9BNK - chains E and F of the 8 polymer chains in the assembly; structure by electron microscopy, 3.10 A resolution.

== Chain E ==
Protein: Human immunodeficiency virus 1 envelope glycoprotein Gp120
From: Human immunodeficiency virus 1
Reference sequence: Q2N0S6 (Q2N0S6_9HIV1); the construct lacks a stretch of the UniProt sequence and is renumbered around it, so the offset changes along the chain: 32-141 = UniProt 31-140; 150-185 = UniProt 141-176; 188-309 = UniProt 187-308; 312-321 = UniProt 309-318; 2 more segments
Amino-acid sequence (473 residues; row label = number of the first residue in the row; note: 13 numbers in that range are skipped by the numbering (no residue carries them; nothing is unmodelled there); a row labelled like 185A-185J holds insertion residues (185A, then the next letters in order)):
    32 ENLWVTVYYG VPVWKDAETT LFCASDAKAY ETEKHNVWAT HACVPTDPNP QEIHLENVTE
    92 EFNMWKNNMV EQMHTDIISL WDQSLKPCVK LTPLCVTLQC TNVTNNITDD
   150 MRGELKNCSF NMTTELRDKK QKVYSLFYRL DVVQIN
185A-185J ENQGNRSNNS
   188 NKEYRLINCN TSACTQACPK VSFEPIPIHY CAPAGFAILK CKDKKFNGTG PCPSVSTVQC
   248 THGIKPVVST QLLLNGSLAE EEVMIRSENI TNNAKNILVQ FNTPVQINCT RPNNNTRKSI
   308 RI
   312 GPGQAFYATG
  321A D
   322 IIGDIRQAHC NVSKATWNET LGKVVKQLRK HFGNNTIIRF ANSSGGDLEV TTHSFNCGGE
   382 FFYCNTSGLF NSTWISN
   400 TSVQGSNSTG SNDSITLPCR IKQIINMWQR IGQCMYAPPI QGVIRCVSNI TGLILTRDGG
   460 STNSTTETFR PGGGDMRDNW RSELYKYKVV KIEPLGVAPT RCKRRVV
Unresolved in the structure: 60-65, 185A-185J, 400-410
Disulfides: Cys54-Cys74, Cys119-Cys205, Cys126-Cys196, Cys131-Cys157, Cys201-Cys433, Cys218-Cys247, Cys228-Cys239, Cys296-Cys331, Cys378-Cys445, Cys385-Cys418
Covalently attached groups: N-acetylglucosamine (NAG) linked to Asn88, Asn133, Asn156, Asn160, Asn197, Asn234, Asn262, Asn276, Asn295, Asn301, Asn332, Asn339, Asn355, Asn363, Asn386, Asn392, Asn448
Differences from the reference sequence: conflict Cys201 (Ile200 in Q2N0S6), Asn332 (Thr330 in Q2N0S6), Cys433 (Ala430 in Q2N0S6), Cys501 (Ala498 in Q2N0S6)
What the authors report for this chain:
  - post-translational modification sites: Asn160

== Chain F ==
Protein: Human immunodeficiency virus 1 envelope glycoprotein Gp120
From: Human immunodeficiency virus 1
Reference sequence: Q2N0S6 (Q2N0S6_9HIV1); the construct lacks a stretch of the UniProt sequence and is renumbered around it, so the offset changes along the chain: 32-141 = UniProt 31-140; 150-187 = UniProt 141-178; 188-309 = UniProt 187-308; 312-321 = UniProt 309-318; 2 more segments
Amino-acid sequence (473 residues; each row starts with the number of its first residue; note: 11 numbers in that range are skipped by the numbering (no residue carries them; nothing is unmodelled there); a row labelled like 187A-187H holds insertion residues (187A, then the next letters in order)):
    32 ENLWVTVYYG VPVWKDAETT LFCASDAKAY ETEKHNVWAT HACVPTDPNP QEIHLENVTE
    92 EFNMWKNNMV EQMHTDIISL WDQSLKPCVK LTPLCVTLQC TNVTNNITDD
   150 MRGELKNCSF NMTTELRDKK QKVYSLFYRL DVVQINEN
187A-187H QGNRSNNS
   188 NKEYRLINCN TSACTQACPK VSFEPIPIHY CAPAGFAILK CKDKKFNGTG PCPSVSTVQC
   248 THGIKPVVST QLLLNGSLAE EEVMIRSENI TNNAKNILVQ FNTPVQINCT RPNNNTRKSI
   308 RI
   312 GPGQAFYATG
  321A D
   322 IIGDIRQAHC NVSKATWNET LGKVVKQLRK HFGNNTIIRF ANSSGGDLEV TTHSFNCGGE
   382 FFYCNTSGLF NSTWISN
   400 TSVQGSNSTG SNDSITLPCR IKQIINMWQR IGQCMYAPPI QGVIRCVSNI TGLILTRDGG
   460 STNSTTETFR PGGGDMRDNW RSELYKYKVV KIEPLGVAPT RCKRRVV
Unresolved in the structure: 59-65, 400-410
Disulfides: Cys54-Cys74, Cys119-Cys205, Cys126-Cys196, Cys131-Cys157, Cys201-Cys433, Cys218-Cys247, Cys228-Cys239, Cys296-Cys331, Cys378-Cys445, Cys385-Cys418
Covalently attached groups: N-acetylglucosamine (NAG) linked to Asn88, Asn133, Asn156, Asn197, Asn234, Asn262, Asn276, Asn295, Asn301, Asn332, Asn339, Asn355, Asn363, Asn386, Asn392, Asn448; glycan linked to Asn160
Differences from the reference sequence: conflict Cys201 (Ile200 in Q2N0S6), Asn332 (Thr330 in Q2N0S6), Cys433 (Ala430 in Q2N0S6), Cys501 (Ala498 in Q2N0S6)
What the authors report for this chain:
  - post-translational modification sites: Asn160

== Interface between chain E and chain F ==
Contacting residue pairs (16):
  Pro124(E) with Arg166(F), hydrogen bond (backbone-side chain)
  Cys126(E) with Glu164(F); Leu165(F); Arg166(F), hydrogen bond (backbone-backbone)
  Val127(E) with Leu165(F); Arg166(F); Asp167(F)
  Thr128(E) with Leu165(F); Asp167(F), hydrogen bond (backbone-side chain)
  Arg192(E) with Leu165(F)
  Cys196(E) with Glu164(F); Leu165(F), hydrophobic; Pro313(F)
  Asn197(E) with Gly314(F), hydrogen bond (backbone-backbone)
  Thr198(E) with Pro313(F); Gly314(F), hydrogen bond (backbone-backbone)
Other interface residues (no listed pair), chain E (12 interface residues in all): Thr123, Glu190, Ser199, Ala200
Other interface residues (no listed pair), chain F (7 interface residues in all): Lys168

== Overview ==
12 residues of chain E and 7 residues of chain F are in contact; the contacts include 5 hydrogen bonds. Among
the polar pairs are Pro124(E)-Arg166(F), Thr128(E)-Asp167(F) and Cys126(E)-Arg166(F). N-acetylglucosamine is
covalently linked to Asn88(E), Asn133(E), Asn156(E), Asn160(E), Asn197(E) and Asn234(E) and 11 more. The paper
reports modification sites Asn160(E) and Asn160(F).
Chain E and chain F are both Human immunodeficiency virus 1 envelope glycoprotein Gp120 (Human
immunodeficiency virus 1); the structure, Cryo-EM structure of rhesus antibody V031-a.01 in complex with HIV-1
Env BG505 DS-SOSIP, was determined by electron microscopy (same publication as 9BNM, 9BNP, 9BTH, 9BTI, 9BTJ,
9BTL and 9BTV).
